4JUG - chains B and D of the 6 polymer chains in the assembly; structure by X-ray diffraction, 2.70 A resolution.

== Chain B (and D) ==
Molecule: Hemagglutinin
From: Influenza A virus
Notes: fragment: Hemagglutinin HA2 chain; chain D of this document is another copy of the same molecule, construct and numbering; everything in this record applies to it too
Reference sequence: Q9WFX3 (HEMA_I18A0); residues 501-670 here correspond to UniProt positions 345-514 (UniProt number = residue number - 156)
Chain sequence (170 residues; row label = number of the first residue in the row):
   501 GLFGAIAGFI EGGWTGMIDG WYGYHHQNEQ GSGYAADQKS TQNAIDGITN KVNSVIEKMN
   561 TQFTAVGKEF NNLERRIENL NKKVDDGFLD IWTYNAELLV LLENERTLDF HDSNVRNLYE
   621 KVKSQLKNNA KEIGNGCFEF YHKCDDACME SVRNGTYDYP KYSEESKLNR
Cystine bridges: Cys644-Cys648
Swiss-Prot annotation at these positions:
  - glycosylation: Asn654 (N-linked (GlcNAc...) asparagine)

== Interface between chain B and chain D ==
Residue-residue contacts (36; chain B residue first):
  Gly501(B) - Asn617(D)  hydrogen bond (backbone-side chain)
  Leu502(B) - Phe503(D)
  Leu502(B) - Ser613(D)  hydrogen bond (backbone-side chain)
  Phe503(B) - Phe503(D)  hydrophobic
  Gly504(B) - Asn617(D)
  Arg576(B) - Lys568(D)
  Arg576(B) - Glu569(D)  hydrogen bond (side chain-backbone)
  Arg576(B) - Phe570(D)
  Arg576(B) - Glu574(D)  salt bridge
  Asn579(B) - Lys568(D)
  Leu580(B) - Lys568(D)
  Leu580(B) - Leu580(D)  hydrophobic
  Leu580(B) - Asn581(D)
  Leu580(B) - Val584(D)  hydrophobic
  Lys583(B) - Asn581(D)  hydrogen bond
  Lys583(B) - Asp585(D)  salt bridge
  Lys583(B) - Phe588(D)
  Val584(B) - Val584(D)  hydrophobic
  Val584(B) - Phe588(D)
  Gly587(B) - Phe588(D)
  Phe588(B) - Phe588(D)  hydrophobic
  Ile591(B) - Ile591(D)  hydrophobic
  Ile591(B) - Trp592(D)  hydrophobic
  Tyr594(B) - Lys558(D)
  Tyr594(B) - Met559(D)  hydrophobic
  Tyr594(B) - Trp592(D)  hydrophobic
  Tyr594(B) - Asn595(D)
  Tyr594(B) - Leu599(D)
  Asn595(B) - Asn595(D)
  Glu597(B) - Lys558(D)  salt bridge
  Leu598(B) - Leu599(D)  hydrophobic
  Glu605(B) - Arg606(D)  salt bridge
  Arg606(B) - Arg606(D)
  Asp609(B) - Arg606(D)  salt bridge
  Arg616(B) - Arg616(D)
  Arg616(B) - Glu620(D)  salt bridge
Interface residues without a listed pair, chain B (25 interface residues in all): Asp590, Leu601, Leu602, Glu632, Ile633
Interface residues without a listed pair, chain D (26 interface residues in all): Ser554, Ile577, Glu603, Phe610, Lys627

== Overview ==
Chain B and chain D form an interface of 25 and 26 residues respectively, with 4 hydrogen bonds and 6 salt
bridges. Polar pairs include Arg576(B)-Glu574(D), Lys583(B)-Asp585(D) and Glu597(B)-Lys558(D).
Both chains are Hemagglutinin (Influenza A virus). Entry 4JUG (Crystal structure of 1918 pandemic influenza
virus hemagglutinin mutant D225G) was determined by X-ray diffraction together with 4JTV, 4JTX, 4JU0, 4JUH and
4JUJ from the same study.
